PDB entry 2RAJ | X-ray diffraction, 2.45 A resolution | chain A

[Chain A]
Protein: Sorting nexin-9
Source organism: Homo sapiens
Notes: fragment: C-terminal fragment, residues 214-594
Reference sequence: Q9Y5X1 (SNX9_HUMAN); numbering as in UniProt (aligned over 204-595)
Chain sequence (392 residues; numbered 204 to 595; the number before each row is that of its first residue):
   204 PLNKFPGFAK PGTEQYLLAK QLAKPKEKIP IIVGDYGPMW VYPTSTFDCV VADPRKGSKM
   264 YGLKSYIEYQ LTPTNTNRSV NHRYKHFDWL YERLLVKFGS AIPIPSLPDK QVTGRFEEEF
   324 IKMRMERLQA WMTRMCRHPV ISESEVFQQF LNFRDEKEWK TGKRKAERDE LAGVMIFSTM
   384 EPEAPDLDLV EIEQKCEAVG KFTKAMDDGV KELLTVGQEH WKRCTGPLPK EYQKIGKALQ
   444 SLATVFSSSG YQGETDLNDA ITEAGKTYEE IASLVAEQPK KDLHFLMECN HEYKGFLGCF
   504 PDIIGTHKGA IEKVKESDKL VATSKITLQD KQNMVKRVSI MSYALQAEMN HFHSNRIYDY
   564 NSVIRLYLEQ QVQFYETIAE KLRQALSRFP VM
Disordered / not traced: 204-213
UniProt features mapped onto this chain:
  - binding site (a 1,2-diacyl-sn-glycero-3-phospho-(1D-myo-inositol-4,5-bisphosphate)): Arg-286, Lys-288, Arg-327
  - modified residue: Thr-216 (Phosphothreonine), Tyr-239 (Phosphotyrosine), Lys-288 (N6-acetyllysine)
  - mutagenesis: Tyr-287 (Y287A: Abolishes membrane tubulation activity. Abolishes binding to phosphatidylinositol 3-phosphate, but not to phosphatidylinositol 4,5-bisphosphate; when associated with A-313), Lys-313 (K313A: Abolishes binding to phosphatidylinositol 3-phosphate, but not to phosphatidylinositol 4,5-bisphosphate; when associated with A-287), Lys-363 (K363E: Strongly reduced membrane binding), Lys-366 to Arg-367 (Loss of membrane binding), Lys-522 (K522E: Abolishes membrane tubulation activity; when associated with E-528), Lys-528 (K528E: Abolishes membrane tubulation activity; when associated with E-522)

[In short]
From UniProt: 3 residues binding 1,2-diacyl-sn-glycero-3-phospho-(1D-myo-inositol-4,5-bisphosphate) and 7
mutagenesis sites.
Chain A is Sorting nexin-9 (Homo sapiens); the structure, SO4 bound PX-BAR membrane remodeling unit of Sorting
Nexin 9, was determined by X-ray diffraction, deposited together with 2RAI and 2RAK.
